PDB entry 2GFX | X-ray diffraction, 2.59 A resolution | chain A

[Chain A]
Protein: 3-oxoacyl-[acyl-carrier-protein] synthase 2
Source organism: Escherichia coli
Notes: EC 2.3.1.41
Reference sequence: P0AAI5 (FABF_ECOLI); residue numbers follow UniProt; this construct covers 1-412
Amino-acid sequence (427 residues; row label = number of the first residue in the row; numbers below 1 keep their minus sign (Met-14 is residue -14)):
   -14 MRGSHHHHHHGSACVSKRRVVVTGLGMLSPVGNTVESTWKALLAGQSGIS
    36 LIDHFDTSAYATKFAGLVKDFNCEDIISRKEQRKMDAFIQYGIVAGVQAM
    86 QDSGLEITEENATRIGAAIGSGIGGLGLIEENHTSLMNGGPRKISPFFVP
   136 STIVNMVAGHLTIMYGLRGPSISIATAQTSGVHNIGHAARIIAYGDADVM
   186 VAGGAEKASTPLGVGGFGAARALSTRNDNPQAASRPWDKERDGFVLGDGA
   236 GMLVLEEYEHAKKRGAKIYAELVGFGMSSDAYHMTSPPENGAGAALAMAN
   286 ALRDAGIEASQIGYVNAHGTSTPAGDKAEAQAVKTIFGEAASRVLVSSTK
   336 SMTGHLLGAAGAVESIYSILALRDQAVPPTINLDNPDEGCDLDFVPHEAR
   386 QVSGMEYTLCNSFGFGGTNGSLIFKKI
Unresolved in the structure: -14 to 1
Differences from the reference sequence: expression tag (-14 to 0); engineered mutation Gln163 (Cys in P0AAI5)
Small-molecule neighbours: platensimycin (PMN): Gln163, Ala205, Arg206, Ala207, Phe229, His268, Thr270, Ser271, Pro272, His303, Thr305, Thr307, Pro308, Ala309, Gly310, His340, Phe398, Gly399, Phe400
From the paper describing this entry:
  - binding site for platensimycin: Thr270, His303, Thr307, Ala309, His340, Phe400
  - catalytic residues: His303, His340 (citing earlier work)
  - mutagenesis - C163Q (50-fold): increased binding to platensimycin

[In short]
Ligands of chain A: platensimycin. From the paper: catalytic residues His303 and His340; C163Q increases
binding to platensimycin.
Chain A is 3-oxoacyl-[acyl-carrier-protein] synthase 2 (Escherichia coli); the structure, Structure of E. coli
FabF(C163Q) in complex with Platensimycin, was determined by X-ray diffraction together with 2GFV, 2GFW and
2GFY from the same study.
